PDB entry 9CL5 | electron microscopy, 2.48 A resolution | chains Ba and Ab of the 12 polymer chains in the assembly

[Chain Ba]
Molecule: Methane monooxygenase/ammonia monooxygenase subunit A
From: Methylocystis sp. ATCC 49242
Reference sequence: A0A5R8QJU8 (A0A5R8QJU8_9HYPH); residues 9-252 here = UniProt positions 9-252
Sequence (244 residues; row label = number of the first residue in the row):
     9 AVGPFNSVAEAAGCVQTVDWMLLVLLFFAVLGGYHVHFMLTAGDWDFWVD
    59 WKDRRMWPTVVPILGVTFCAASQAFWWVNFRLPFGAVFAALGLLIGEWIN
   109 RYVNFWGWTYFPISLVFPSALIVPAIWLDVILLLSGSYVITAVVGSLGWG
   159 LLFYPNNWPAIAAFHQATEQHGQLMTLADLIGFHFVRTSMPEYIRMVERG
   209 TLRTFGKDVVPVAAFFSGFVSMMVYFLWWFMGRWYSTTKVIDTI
Sequence notes: conflict Val-151 (Ile in A0A5R8QJU8)

[Chain Ab]
Molecule: Methane monooxygenase/ammonia monooxygenase subunit B
From: Methylocystis sp. ATCC 49242
Reference sequence: A0A431PQN7 (A0A431PQN7_9HYPH); the construct has insertions or renumbered stretches relative to UniProt, so the offset changes along the chain: 29-353 = UniProt 29-353; 355-416 = UniProt 354-415
Sequence (388 residues; row label = number of the first residue in the row):
    29 HGEKSQQAFLRMRTLNWYDVQWSKTTVNVNEEMVLSGKVHVFSAWPQAVA
    79 NPRVSFLNAGEPGPVLVRTAQFIGEQFAPRSVSLEIGKDYAFSINLRGRR
   129 AGRWHVHAQINVEGGGPIIGPGQWIEIKGDMKDFTDPVTLLDGSTVDLEH
   179 YGISRVYAWHLPWMAVGAAWIFFWFVRKGIITSYIRVAEGKADDVIGDDD
   229 RRIGAIVLALTILATIVGYAVTNSTFPRTIPLQAGLQKPLTPIETEGTVG
   279 VGKENVTTELNGGVYKVPGRELTINVKVKNNTSQPLRLGEYTAAGLRFLN
   329 PDVFTTKPDFPDYLLADRGLSVDATPIAPGEAKEIVVKIQDARWDIERLS
   379 DLAYDTDSQIGGLLFFFSPDGKRYASEIGGPVIPKFVA
Sequence notes: conflict Gln-49 (Ala in A0A431PQN7), Glu-60 (Asp in A0A431PQN7), Phe-200 (Leu in A0A431PQN7), Val-204 (Ile in A0A431PQN7), Thr-210 (Ala in A0A431PQN7), Arg-214 (Lys in A0A431PQN7), Lys-219 (Arg in A0A431PQN7), Ala-220 (Pro in A0A431PQN7), Val-277 (Ala in A0A431PQN7), Asn-283 (Gln in A0A431PQN7), Asn-309 (Gly in A0A431PQN7), Leu-314 (Val in A0A431PQN7), Asp-330 (Ser in A0A431PQN7), Thr-334 (Ser in A0A431PQN7), Val-350 (Asn in A0A431PQN7), Ala-352 (Asp in A0A431PQN7), Ala-360 (Ser359 in A0A431PQN7), Ser-396 (Thr395 in A0A431PQN7), Tyr-402 (Phe401 in A0A431PQN7), Ser-404 (Ala403 in A0A431PQN7); insertion (354)
Ion coordination: Cu ion: His-29, His-133, His-135

[Interface between chain Ba and chain Ab]
Pairs across the interface - 172 pairs, chain Ba then chain Ab:
  Val-23(Ba) with Ile-209(Ab)
  Val-26(Ba) with Ile-209(Ab), hydrophobic
  Asp-27(Ba) with Phe-203(Ab); Ile-208(Ab), hydrogen bond (side chain-backbone); Ile-209(Ab), hydrogen bond (side chain-backbone)
  Trp-28(Ba) with Phe-203(Ab)
  Leu-31(Ba) with Phe-203(Ab), hydrophobic; Ile-208(Ab), hydrophobic
  Asp-58(Ba) with Leu-260(Ab)
  Lys-60(Ba) with Leu-260(Ab)
  Asp-61(Ba) with Leu-260(Ab)
  Arg-62(Ba) with Pro-259(Ab)
  Trp-84(Ba) with Ile-208(Ab), hydrophobic
  Val-86(Ba) with Val-215(Ab)
  Asn-87(Ba) with Tyr-212(Ab); Val-215(Ab)
  Phe-88(Ba) with Ile-208(Ab); Ser-211(Ab); Tyr-212(Ab), hydrophobic; Val-215(Ab); Val-223(Ab)
  Arg-89(Ba) with Val-215(Ab); Ala-220(Ab); Val-223(Ab); Ile-224(Ab)
  Leu-90(Ba) with Lys-206(Ab); Gly-207(Ab)
  Pro-91(Ba) with Trp-198(Ab); Trp-202(Ab)
  Phe-92(Ba) with Trp-198(Ab); Ile-199(Ab), hydrophobic; Trp-202(Ab), hydrophobic
  Val-95(Ba) with Gly-195(Ab); Trp-198(Ab); Ile-199(Ab), hydrophobic
  Phe-96(Ba) with Ile-199(Ab), hydrophobic
  Leu-99(Ba) with Met-192(Ab); Ala-196(Ab), hydrophobic; Ile-199(Ab), hydrophobic
  Leu-102(Ba) with Met-192(Ab)
  Ile-103(Ba) with Met-192(Ab), hydrophobic
  Trp-106(Ba) with Val-184(Ab), hydrophobic; Tyr-185(Ab), hydrophobic; His-188(Ab); Met-192(Ab)
  Tyr-110(Ba) with Tyr-185(Ab)
  Trp-114(Ba) with Arg-127(Ab); Met-159(Ab), hydrophobic
  Thr-117(Ba) with Pro-92(Ab)
  Tyr-118(Ba) with Pro-92(Ab); Arg-127(Ab), hydrogen bond (backbone-side chain); Arg-128(Ab); Met-159(Ab), hydrophobic
  Phe-119(Ba) with Pro-92(Ab), hydrophobic
  Ile-121(Ba) with Ile-181(Ab), hydrophobic; Tyr-185(Ab)
  Ser-122(Ba) with Tyr-179(Ab); Ile-181(Ab)
  Phe-125(Ba) with Val-184(Ab), hydrophobic
  Pro-126(Ba) with His-188(Ab), hydrogen bond (backbone-side chain)
  Ser-127(Ba) with His-188(Ab)
  Ala-128(Ba) with His-188(Ab)
  Ile-130(Ba) with Trp-191(Ab)
  Val-131(Ba) with Trp-191(Ab), hydrophobic; Thr-239(Ab); Thr-243(Ab)
  Ile-134(Ba) with Thr-239(Ab)
  Trp-135(Ba) with Leu-236(Ab), hydrophobic
  Val-138(Ba) with Gly-232(Ab); Leu-236(Ab), hydrophobic
  Leu-141(Ba) with Ile-224(Ab), hydrophobic; Asp-228(Ab); Arg-229(Ab); Gly-232(Ab)
  Leu-142(Ba) with Arg-229(Ab)
  Pro-163(Ba) with Tyr-247(Ab)
  Asn-164(Ba) with Trp-187(Ab), hydrogen bond (backbone-side chain)
  Trp-166(Ba) with Tyr-247(Ab); Thr-250(Ab); Asn-251(Ab), hydrogen bond; Thr-257(Ab)
  Pro-167(Ba) with Trp-187(Ab); Thr-250(Ab)
  Ala-168(Ba) with Val-184(Ab)
  Ala-170(Ba) with Thr-250(Ab); Phe-254(Ab), hydrophobic; Thr-257(Ab)
  Ala-171(Ba) with Tyr-179(Ab); Phe-254(Ab), hydrophobic
  Phe-172(Ba) with Tyr-179(Ab); Gly-180(Ab); Val-184(Ab), hydrophobic
  His-173(Ba) with Thr-257(Ab); Ile-258(Ab), hydrogen bond (backbone-backbone); Leu-260(Ab)
  Gln-174(Ba) with Leu-168(Ab); Tyr-179(Ab), hydrogen bond; Phe-254(Ab)
  Ala-175(Ba) with Leu-168(Ab); Leu-169(Ab), hydrogen bond (backbone-backbone); Ile-258(Ab), hydrophobic
  Thr-176(Ba) with Thr-167(Ab), hydrogen bond (side chain-backbone)
  Glu-177(Ba) with Leu-169(Ab)
  His-179(Ba) with Ala-98(Ab); Phe-100(Ab); Phe-105(Ab)
  Gln-181(Ba) with Phe-105(Ab); Pro-107(Ab); Arg-108(Ab), hydrogen bond; Gln-265(Ab), hydrogen bond
  Leu-182(Ba) with Leu-169(Ab), hydrophobic; Ile-258(Ab), hydrophobic; Gln-261(Ab)
  Met-183(Ba) with Phe-105(Ab), hydrophobic; Pro-107(Ab), hydrophobic; Ile-258(Ab)
  Thr-184(Ba) with Ile-258(Ab); Pro-259(Ab); Leu-260(Ab)
  Leu-185(Ba) with Leu-168(Ab), hydrophobic; Leu-176(Ab), hydrophobic; Tyr-179(Ab), hydrophobic
  Ala-186(Ba) with Leu-260(Ab), hydrophobic
  Asp-187(Ba) with Leu-260(Ab); Gln-261(Ab), hydrogen bond (side chain-backbone)
  Leu-188(Ba) with Val-166(Ab), hydrophobic; Leu-176(Ab)
  Ile-189(Ba) with Leu-176(Ab), hydrophobic
  Phe-191(Ba) with Arg-96(Ab), hydrogen bond (backbone-side chain); Thr-97(Ab); Ala-98(Ab), hydrophobic; Gln-99(Ab); Ala-106(Ab); Pro-107(Ab), hydrophobic
  His-192(Ba) with Val-95(Ab); Arg-96(Ab), hydrogen bond (backbone-backbone); Thr-97(Ab); Asp-164(Ab), salt bridge; Leu-176(Ab)
  Phe-193(Ba) with Val-95(Ab), hydrophobic; Arg-127(Ab); Asp-164(Ab); Glu-177(Ab)
  Val-194(Ba) with Asn-86(Ab); Ala-87(Ab); Glu-89(Ab); Arg-96(Ab)
  Arg-195(Ba) with Asn-86(Ab), hydrogen bond (backbone-side chain)
  Thr-196(Ba) with Asn-86(Ab), hydrogen bond (backbone-side chain); Ala-87(Ab); Glu-89(Ab); Gln-137(Ab), hydrogen bond (backbone-side chain); Asn-139(Ab)
  Pro-199(Ba) with Phe-84(Ab), hydrophobic; Asn-139(Ab)
  Glu-200(Ba) with Phe-84(Ab); Pro-107(Ab); Arg-108(Ab); Ser-109(Ab), hydrogen bond (side chain-backbone); Ala-262(Ab); Gly-263(Ab)
  Tyr-201(Ba) with Val-82(Ab), hydrophobic; Phe-84(Ab), hydrophobic; Ser-109(Ab), hydrogen bond (backbone-side chain); Asn-139(Ab), hydrogen bond (side chain-backbone); Val-140(Ab), hydrogen bond (side chain-backbone); Glu-141(Ab)
  Arg-203(Ba) with Gln-261(Ab), hydrogen bond (side chain-backbone); Ala-262(Ab)
  Val-205(Ba) with Ala-262(Ab), hydrophobic
  Arg-207(Ba) with Ala-262(Ab); Gly-263(Ab)
Interface residues without a listed pair, chain Ba (86 interface residues in all): Leu-30, Val-57, Trp-85, Pro-120, Asp-137, Ile-139, Leu-160, Gln-178, Gly-190, Glu-206
Interface residues without a listed pair, chain Ab (87 interface residues in all): Ser-83, Gly-88, Gly-91, Leu-94, Phe-162, Arg-183, Val-194, Phe-200, Thr-210, Ala-233, Val-235, Ile-240, Gly-246

[Summary]
86 residues of chain Ba face 87 of chain Ab across their interface, with 23 hydrogen bonds and 1 salt bridge.
Polar contacts include His-192(Ba)/Asp-164(Ab), Asp-27(Ba)/Ile-208(Ab) and Asp-27(Ba)/Ile-209(Ab). His-29(Ab),
His-133(Ab) and His-135(Ab) coordinate a Cu ion ion.
Chain Ba is Methane monooxygenase/ammonia monooxygenase subunit A and chain Ab is Methane
monooxygenase/ammonia monooxygenase subunit B, both from Methylocystis sp. ATCC 49242; the structure,
particulate methane monooxygenase in native membranes, was determined by electron microscopy (same publication
as 9CL1, 9CL2, 9CL3, 9CL4 and 9CL6).
